Entry 7OO0 (electron microscopy, 3.10 A resolution); this record covers chains E and F of the 7 polymer chains in the assembly.

[Chain E (and F)]
Name: Mechanosensitive channel MscS
Organism: Escherichia coli
Notes: chain F of this document is another copy of the same molecule, construct and numbering; everything in this record applies to it too
UniProt: I4SQ31 (I4SQ31_ECOLX); residue numbers follow UniProt; this construct covers 1-286
Sequence (294 residues; row label = number of the first residue in the row):
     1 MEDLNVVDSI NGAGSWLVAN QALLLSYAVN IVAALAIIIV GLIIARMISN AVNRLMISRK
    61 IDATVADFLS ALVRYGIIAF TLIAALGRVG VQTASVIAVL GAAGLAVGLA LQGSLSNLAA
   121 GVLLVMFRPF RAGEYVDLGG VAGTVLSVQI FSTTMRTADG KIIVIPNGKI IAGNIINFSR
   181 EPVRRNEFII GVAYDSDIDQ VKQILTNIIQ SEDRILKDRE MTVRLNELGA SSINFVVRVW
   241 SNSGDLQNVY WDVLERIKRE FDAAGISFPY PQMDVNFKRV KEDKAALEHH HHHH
Disordered / not traced: 1-18, 281-294
Sequence notes: expression tag (287-294)
What the authors report for this chain:
  - binding site for the ligand PEE: R59

[Chain E / chain F interface]
Contacting residue pairs - 92 pairs, chain E then chain F:
  L72(E) - A103(F)
  L72(E) - V107(F)  hydrophobic
  G76(E) - V99(F)
  A79(E) - V99(F)  hydrophobic
  F80(E) - L86(F)  hydrophobic
  F80(E) - V91(F)  hydrophobic
  F80(E) - S95(F)
  F80(E) - V96(F)  hydrophobic
  F80(E) - V99(F)  hydrophobic
  I83(E) - S95(F)
  T93(E) - Q92(F)  hydrogen bond
  T93(E) - S95(F)
  I97(E) - A94(F)
  I97(E) - S95(F)
  I97(E) - A98(F)  hydrophobic
  L115(E) - A106(F)
  L115(E) - L109(F)  hydrophobic
  A119(E) - A110(F)
  L123(E) - S114(F)
  L123(E) - F151(F)  hydrophobic
  F127(E) - I150(F)  hydrophobic
  F127(E) - F151(F)  hydrophobic
  I171(E) - P166(F)
  A172(E) - P166(F)
  A172(E) - K169(F)
  G173(E) - V164(F)
  G173(E) - P166(F)
  G173(E) - K169(F)
  N174(E) - V141(F)
  N174(E) - V164(F)
  N174(E) - I165(F)
  N174(E) - K169(F)
  I175(E) - I162(F)
  I175(E) - I163(F)
  I175(E) - V164(F)  hydrogen bond (backbone-backbone)
  I176(E) - I162(F)
  N177(E) - I162(F)  hydrogen bond (backbone-backbone)
  F178(E) - K161(F)
  R180(E) - I162(F)
  E181(E) - R156(F)  salt bridge
  E181(E) - G160(F)
  E181(E) - I162(F)
  R184(E) - D159(F)  salt bridge
  R184(E) - K161(F)
  R185(E) - A158(F)
  R185(E) - D159(F)  hydrogen bond (backbone-backbone)
  Y194(E) - K258(F)  hydrogen bond (backbone-side chain)
  Y194(E) - F268(F)  hydrophobic
  Y194(E) - Y270(F)  hydrophobic
  I198(E) - K258(F)
  I198(E) - R259(F)
  D199(E) - R259(F)  salt bridge
  K202(E) - E255(F)  salt bridge
  R224(E) - W251(F)
  R224(E) - D252(F)  salt bridge
  L225(E) - W251(F)
  N226(E) - Y250(F)
  N226(E) - W251(F)  hydrogen bond
  N226(E) - L254(F)
  E227(E) - L254(F)
  L228(E) - K258(F)
  L228(E) - F268(F)  hydrophobic
  A230(E) - Y270(F)
  A230(E) - P271(F)
  I233(E) - K258(F)
  R238(E) - W251(F)
  W240(E) - A158(F)
  W240(E) - D159(F)
  W240(E) - G160(F)
  Q272(E) - Y270(F)
  Q272(E) - P271(F)
  M273(E) - P271(F)
  M273(E) - Q272(F)
  M273(E) - M273(F)  hydrophobic
  D274(E) - Y270(F)
  D274(E) - P271(F)  hydrogen bond (backbone-backbone)
  D274(E) - Q272(F)  hydrogen bond
  D274(E) - M273(F)  hydrogen bond (backbone-backbone)
  V275(E) - M273(F)
  V275(E) - V275(F)  hydrophobic
  N276(E) - Q272(F)
  N276(E) - M273(F)  hydrogen bond (backbone-backbone)
  N276(E) - D274(F)
  N276(E) - V275(F)  hydrogen bond (backbone-backbone)
  F277(E) - V275(F)
  F277(E) - F277(F)  hydrophobic
  K278(E) - D274(F)
  K278(E) - V275(F)  hydrogen bond (backbone-backbone)
  K278(E) - N276(F)
  K278(E) - F277(F)  hydrogen bond (backbone-backbone)
  V280(E) - F277(F)
  V280(E) - K278(F)
Interface residues without a listed pair, chain E (52 interface residues in all): F68, L69, P129, V183, T222, S231, V236, R279
Interface residues without a listed pair, chain F (47 interface residues in all): N248, P269

[Summary]
Chain E and chain F form an interface of 52 and 47 residues respectively; the contacts include 13 hydrogen
bonds and 5 salt bridges. Polar pairs include E181(E)-R156(F), R184(E)-D159(F) and D199(E)-R259(F). From the
paper: a binding site for the ligand PEE at R59(E).
Both chains are Mechanosensitive channel MscS (Escherichia coli). Entry 7OO0 (Mechanosensitive channel MscS
solubilized with DDM in open conformation) was determined by electron microscopy together with 7ONJ, 7ONL,
7OO6, 7OO8 and 7OOA from the same study.
